Entry 7D45 (electron microscopy, 3.80 A resolution); this record covers chains C and D of the 11 polymer chains in the assembly.

Chain C (and D):
Molecule: Translation initiation factor eIF-2B subunit beta
Source organism: Homo sapiens
Notes: chain D of this document is another copy of the same molecule, construct and numbering; everything in this record applies to it too
UniProt: P49770 (EI2BB_HUMAN); residue numbers follow UniProt; this construct covers 1-351
Chain sequence (351 residues; row label = number of the first residue in the row):
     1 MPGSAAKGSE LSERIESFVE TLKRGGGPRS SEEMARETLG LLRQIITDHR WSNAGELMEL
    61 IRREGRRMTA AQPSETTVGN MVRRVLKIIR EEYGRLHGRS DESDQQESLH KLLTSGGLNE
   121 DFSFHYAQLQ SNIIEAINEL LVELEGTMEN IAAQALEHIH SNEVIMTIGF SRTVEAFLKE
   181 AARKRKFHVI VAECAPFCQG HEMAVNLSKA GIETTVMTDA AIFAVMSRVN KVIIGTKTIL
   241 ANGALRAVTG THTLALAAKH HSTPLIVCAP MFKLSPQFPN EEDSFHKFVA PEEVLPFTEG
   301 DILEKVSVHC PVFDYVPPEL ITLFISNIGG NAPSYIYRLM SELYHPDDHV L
Unresolved in the structure: 1-7, 99-125 (chain D: 1-7, 99-118)
UniProt features mapped onto this chain:
  - natural variant: Val-85 (V85E: In VWM2), Ala-127 (A127V: Found in a patient with Rett syndrome-like phenotype; uncertain significance), Ser-171 (S171F: In VWM2), Pro-196 (P196S: In VWM2), Gly-200 (G200V: In VWM2), Glu-213 (E213G: In VWM2), Cys-268 (C268Y: In VWM2), Lys-273 (K273R: In VWM2), Val-316 (V316D: In VWM2), Gly-329 (G329V: In VWM2)

Interface between chain C and chain D:
Contacting residue pairs - 11 pairs, chain C then chain D:
  His-160(C) / Arg-228(D)
  Arg-228(C) / His-160(D)  hydrogen bond
  Arg-228(C) / Glu-163(D)  salt bridge
  Arg-228(C) / Asn-230(D)
  Asn-230(C) / Arg-228(D)  hydrogen bond (backbone-side chain)
  Lys-231(C) / Arg-228(D)
  His-260(C) / Ser-262(D)
  His-261(C) / His-261(D)
  His-261(C) / Ser-262(D)
  Ser-262(C) / His-260(D)
  Ser-262(C) / His-261(D)
Also at the interface, not in a pair above, chain C (8 interface residues in all): Glu-163
Also at the interface, not in a pair above, chain D (8 interface residues in all): Ser-227

Overview:
The chain C/chain D interface involves 8 residues from each chain; the contacts include 2 hydrogen bonds and 1
salt bridge. Polar pairs include Arg-228(C)/Glu-163(D), Arg-228(C)/His-160(D) and Asn-230(C)/Arg-228(D).
Both chains are Translation initiation factor eIF-2B subunit beta (Homo sapiens). Entry 7D45 (eIF2B-eIF2(aP),
aP1 complex) was determined by electron microscopy, deposited together with 7D43, 7D44 and 7D46.
